4P91 - chain A; structure by X-ray diffraction, 2.10 A resolution.

== Chain A ==
Name: Reticulon-4 receptor-like 2
From: Rattus norvegicus
Notes: fragment: LRR domain residues 29-330
Reference sequence: Q80WD1 (R4RL2_RAT); residues 29-330 here = UniProt positions 29-330
Amino-acid sequence (302 residues; numbered 29 to 330; the number before each row is that of its first residue):
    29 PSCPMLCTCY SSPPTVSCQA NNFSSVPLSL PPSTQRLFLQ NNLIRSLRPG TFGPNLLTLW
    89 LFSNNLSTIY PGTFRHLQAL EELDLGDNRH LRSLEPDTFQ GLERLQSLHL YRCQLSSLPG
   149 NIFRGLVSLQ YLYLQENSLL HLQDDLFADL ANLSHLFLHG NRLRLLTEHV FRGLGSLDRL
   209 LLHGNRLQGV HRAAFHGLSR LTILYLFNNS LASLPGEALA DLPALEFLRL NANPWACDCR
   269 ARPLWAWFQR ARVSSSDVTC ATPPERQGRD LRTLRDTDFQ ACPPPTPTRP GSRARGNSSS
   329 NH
Disordered / not traced: 315-330
Disulfide bonds: Cys-31/Cys-37, Cys-35/Cys-46, Cys-265/Cys-288, Cys-267/Cys-310
Covalent attachments: N-acetylglucosamine (NAG) linked to Asn-50, Asn-93, Asn-236
UniProt features mapped onto this chain:
  - region: Pro-315 to Ser-327 (Important for interaction with MAG)
  - glycosylation (N-linked (GlcNAc...) asparagine): Asn-50, Asn-93, Asn-236
Reported in the primary citation:
  - post-translational modification sites: Asn-50, Asn-93, Asn-236

== In short ==
N-acetylglucosamine is covalently linked to Asn-50, Asn-93 and Asn-236. The paper reports modification sites
Asn-50, Asn-93 and Asn-236.
Chain A is Reticulon-4 receptor-like 2 (Rattus norvegicus); the structure, Crystal structure of the
nogo-receptor-2 (27-330), was determined by X-ray diffraction (same publication as 4P8S).
